PDB entry 6DNL | X-ray diffraction, 1.70 A resolution | chain A

== Chain A ==
Molecule: Thiol:disulfide interchange protein DsbD
Organism: Neisseria meningitidis
Notes: EC 1.8.1.8
Reference sequence: A0A0Y6T358 (A0A0Y6T358_NEIME); residues 1-115 here correspond to UniProt positions 487-601 (UniProt number = residue number + 486)
Sequence (115 residues; row label = number of the first residue in the row):
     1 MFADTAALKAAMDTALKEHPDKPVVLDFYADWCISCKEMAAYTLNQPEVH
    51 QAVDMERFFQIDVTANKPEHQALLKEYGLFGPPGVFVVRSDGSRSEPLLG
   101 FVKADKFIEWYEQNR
Ion coordination: Zn2+ site 1: Asp4, Glu76 (together with acetate ion); Zn2+ site 2: Asp13, Glu69; Zn2+ site 3: His19, Asp21, His50; Zn2+ site 4: Asp27, Cys36 (together with acetate ion); Zn2+ site 5: Asp31, Asp62, Glu96; Zn2+ site 6: Asp31, Glu96; Zn2+ site 7: Cys33, Cys36 (together with acetate ion)

== In short ==
Asp4 and Glu76 form the Zn2+ site 1. Asp13 and Glu69 coordinate Zn2+ site 2.
Chain A is Thiol:disulfide interchange protein DsbD (Neisseria meningitidis); the structure, Crystal Structure
of Neisseria meningitidis DsbD c-terminal domain in the reduced form, was determined by X-ray diffraction,
deposited together with 6DNU, 6DNV and 6DPS.
